Entry 8OYT (electron microscopy, 3.80 A resolution); this record covers chains B and C of the 6 polymer chains in the assembly.

== Chain B (and C) ==
Name: Spike glycoprotein, Fibritin
Organism: Severe acute respiratory syndrome coronavirus 2
Notes: chain C of this document is another copy of the same molecule, construct and numbering; everything in this record applies to it too
UniProt: chimeric construct of P0DTC2, P10104: residues 1-1205 from P0DTC2 (SPIKE_SARS2) positions 1-1210 (offset varies); residues 1208-1234 from P10104 positions 458-484 (UniProt number = residue number - 750)
Amino-acid sequence (1259 residues; each row starts with the number of its first residue; a row labelled like 68A-68B holds insertion residues (68A, then the next letters in order)):
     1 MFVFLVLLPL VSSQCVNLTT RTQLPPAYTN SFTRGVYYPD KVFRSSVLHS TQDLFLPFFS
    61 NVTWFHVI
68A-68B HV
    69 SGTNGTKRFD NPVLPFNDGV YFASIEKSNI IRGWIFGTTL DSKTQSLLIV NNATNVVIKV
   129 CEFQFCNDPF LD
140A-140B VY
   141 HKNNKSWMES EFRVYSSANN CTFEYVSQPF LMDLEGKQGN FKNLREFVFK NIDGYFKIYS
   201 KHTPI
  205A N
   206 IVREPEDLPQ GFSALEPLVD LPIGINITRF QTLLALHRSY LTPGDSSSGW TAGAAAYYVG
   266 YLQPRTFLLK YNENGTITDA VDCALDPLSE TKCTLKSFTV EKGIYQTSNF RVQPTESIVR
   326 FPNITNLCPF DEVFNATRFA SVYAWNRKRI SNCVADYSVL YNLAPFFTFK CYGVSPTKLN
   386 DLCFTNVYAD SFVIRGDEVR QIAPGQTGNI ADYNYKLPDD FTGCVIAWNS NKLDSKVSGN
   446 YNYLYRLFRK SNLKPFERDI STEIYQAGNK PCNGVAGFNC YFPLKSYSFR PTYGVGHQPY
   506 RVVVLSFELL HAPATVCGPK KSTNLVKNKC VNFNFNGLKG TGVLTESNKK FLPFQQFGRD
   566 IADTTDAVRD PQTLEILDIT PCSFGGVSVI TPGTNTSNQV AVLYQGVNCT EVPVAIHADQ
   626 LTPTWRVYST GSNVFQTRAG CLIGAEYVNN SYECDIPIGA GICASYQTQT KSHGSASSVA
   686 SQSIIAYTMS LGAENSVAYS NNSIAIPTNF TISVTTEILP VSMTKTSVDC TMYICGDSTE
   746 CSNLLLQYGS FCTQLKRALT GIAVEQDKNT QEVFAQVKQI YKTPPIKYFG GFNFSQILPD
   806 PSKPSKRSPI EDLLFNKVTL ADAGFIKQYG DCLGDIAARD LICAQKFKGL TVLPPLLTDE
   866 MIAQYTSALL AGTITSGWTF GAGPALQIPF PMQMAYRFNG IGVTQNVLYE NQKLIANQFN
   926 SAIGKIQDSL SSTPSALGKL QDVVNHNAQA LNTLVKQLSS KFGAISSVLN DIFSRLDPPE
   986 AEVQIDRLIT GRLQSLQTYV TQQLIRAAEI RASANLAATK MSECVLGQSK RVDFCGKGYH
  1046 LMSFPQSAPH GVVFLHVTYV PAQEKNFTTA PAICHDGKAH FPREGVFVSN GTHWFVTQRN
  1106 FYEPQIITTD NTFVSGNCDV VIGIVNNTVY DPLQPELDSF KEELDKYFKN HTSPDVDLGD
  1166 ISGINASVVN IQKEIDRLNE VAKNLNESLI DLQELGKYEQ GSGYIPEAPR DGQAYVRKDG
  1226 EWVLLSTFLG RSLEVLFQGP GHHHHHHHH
Disordered / not traced: 1-18, 68A-68B, 140A-140B, 205A, 246-252, 442-443, 674-685, 839-844, 1145-1254
Differences from the reference sequence: variant Val67 (Ala in P0DTC2), Ile93 (Thr95 in P0DTC2), Asp140 (Gly142 in P0DTC2), Ile206 (Leu212 in P0DTC2), Asp336 (Gly339 in P0DTC2), Leu368 (Ser371 in P0DTC2), Pro370 (Ser373 in P0DTC2), Phe372 (Ser375 in P0DTC2), Asn414 (Lys417 in P0DTC2), Lys437 (Asn440 in P0DTC2), Ser443 (Gly446 in P0DTC2), Asn474 (Ser477 in P0DTC2), Lys475 (Thr478 in P0DTC2), Ala481 (Glu484 in P0DTC2), Ser493 (Gly496 in P0DTC2), Arg495 (Gln498 in P0DTC2), Tyr498 (Asn501 in P0DTC2), His502 (Tyr505 in P0DTC2), Lys544 (Thr547 in P0DTC2), Gly611 (Asp614 in P0DTC2), Tyr652 (His655 in P0DTC2), Lys676 (Asn679 in P0DTC2), His678 (Pro681 in P0DTC2), Lys761 (Asn764 in P0DTC2), Tyr793 (Asp796 in P0DTC2), Lys853 (Asn856 in P0DTC2), Lys966 (Asn969 in P0DTC2), Phe978 (Leu981 in P0DTC2); insertion (209-211); conflict Lys490 (Gln493 in P0DTC2), Pro814 (Phe817 in P0DTC2); engineered mutation Gly679 (Arg682 in P0DTC2), Ser680 (Arg683 in P0DTC2), Ser682 (Arg685 in P0DTC2), Pro889 (Ala892 in P0DTC2), Pro896 (Ala899 in P0DTC2), Pro939 (Ala942 in P0DTC2), His951 (Gln954 in P0DTC2), Pro983 (Lys986 in P0DTC2), Pro984 (Val987 in P0DTC2), Leu1229 (Phe479 in P10104); linker (1206-1207); expression tag (1235-1254)
Cystine bridges: Cys129-Cys161, Cys288-Cys298, Cys333-Cys358, Cys376-Cys429, Cys388-Cys522, Cys477-Cys485, Cys535-Cys587, Cys614-Cys646, Cys659-Cys668, Cys735-Cys757, Cys740-Cys746, Cys837-Cys848, Cys1029-Cys1040, Cys1079-Cys1123
Covalently attached groups: N-acetylglucosamine (NAG) linked to Asn279, Asn706, Asn714, Asn798, Asn1071, Asn1095, Asn1131
Swiss-Prot annotation at these positions:
  - glycosylation: Asn17 (N-linked (GlcNAc...) (complex) asparagine), Asn61 (N-linked (GlcNAc...) (hybrid) asparagine), Asn72 (N-linked (GlcNAc...) (complex) asparagine), Asn120 (N-linked (GlcNAc...) (hybrid) asparagine), Asn277 (N-linked (GlcNAc...) (complex) asparagine), Thr673 (O-linked (GlcNAc...) threonine), Asn1189 (N-linked (GlcNAc...) (complex) asparagine)

== Chain B / chain C interface ==
Contacting residue pairs (114; chain B residue first):
  Asn314(B) - Asp734(C)  hydrogen bond
  Asn314(B) - Lys761(C)
  Arg316(B) - Met737(C)
  Arg316(B) - Asp742(C)  salt bridge
  Arg354(B) - Thr162(C)
  Tyr393(B) - Thr162(C)
  Pro518(B) - Tyr195(C)  hydrophobic
  Pro518(B) - Pro227(C)  hydrophobic
  Lys544(B) - Asn975(C)
  Thr546(B) - Asp742(C)
  Lys555(B) - Glu278(C)  salt bridge
  Lys555(B) - Asn279(C)
  Phe556(B) - Phe43(C)  hydrophobic
  Leu557(B) - Tyr38(C)
  Leu557(B) - Thr281(C)
  Phe559(B) - Tyr38(C)  hydrophobic
  Phe559(B) - Lys41(C)
  Phe559(B) - Glu221(C)
  Gln560(B) - Lys41(C)
  Gln560(B) - Phe43(C)
  Gln560(B) - Gly280(C)
  Gln561(B) - Lys41(C)
  Phe562(B) - Val42(C)
  Phe562(B) - Phe43(C)  hydrogen bond (backbone-backbone)
  Gly563(B) - Phe43(C)
  Arg564(B) - Val42(C)
  Arg564(B) - Phe43(C)  hydrogen bond (backbone-backbone)
  Asp565(B) - Ala849(C)
  Ile566(B) - Val47(C)
  Asp568(B) - Ser964(C)  hydrogen bond
  Thr569(B) - Lys853(C)
  Thr585(B) - Leu838(C)
  Pro586(B) - Tyr834(C)  hydrogen bond (backbone-side chain)
  Pro586(B) - Phe852(C)
  Cys587(B) - Tyr834(C)
  Ser588(B) - Tyr834(C)
  Phe589(B) - Lys851(C)
  Gln610(B) - Leu858(C)
  Gly611(B) - Lys832(C)
  Gly611(B) - Tyr834(C)
  Gly611(B) - Lys851(C)  hydrogen bond (backbone-side chain)
  Val612(B) - Gln833(C)
  Asn613(B) - Gln833(C)  hydrogen bond (backbone-backbone)
  Gln641(B) - Gln833(C)
  Thr642(B) - Gln833(C)
  Arg643(B) - Phe830(C)  hydrogen bond (side chain-backbone)
  Arg643(B) - Lys832(C)
  Arg643(B) - Gln833(C)
  Ala644(B) - Pro859(C)  hydrophobic
  Pro662(B) - Leu861(C)  hydrophobic
  Gly664(B) - Leu861(C)
  Ala665(B) - Pro860(C)  hydrogen bond (backbone-backbone)
  Ala665(B) - Leu861(C)  hydrogen bond (backbone-backbone)
  Ala665(B) - Thr863(C)
  Gly666(B) - Leu861(C)  hydrogen bond (backbone-backbone)
  Gly666(B) - Met866(C)
  Leu696(B) - Ile785(C)  hydrophobic
  Leu696(B) - Gln869(C)
  Leu696(B) - Tyr870(C)
  Gly697(B) - Ile785(C)
  Ala698(B) - Lys783(C)
  Ala698(B) - Gln784(C)
  Ala698(B) - Ile785(C)  hydrogen bond (backbone-backbone)
  Glu699(B) - Gln784(C)
  Glu699(B) - Ile785(C)
  Glu699(B) - Lys787(C)  salt bridge
  Asn700(B) - Gln784(C)
  Asn700(B) - Ile785(C)  hydrogen bond (backbone-backbone)
  Asn700(B) - Tyr786(C)
  Asn700(B) - Lys787(C)  hydrogen bond (backbone-backbone)
  Val702(B) - Tyr786(C)  hydrophobic
  Val702(B) - Thr880(C)
  Val702(B) - Gln892(C)
  Ala703(B) - Gln892(C)
  Tyr704(B) - Pro789(C)  hydrophobic
  Tyr704(B) - Tyr793(C)
  Tyr704(B) - Phe794(C)
  Ser705(B) - Pro894(C)
  Asn706(B) - Pro894(C)
  Ser708(B) - Gln892(C)  hydrogen bond
  Ile709(B) - Gln892(C)
  Ile709(B) - Pro894(C)
  Ala710(B) - Leu891(C)
  Ala710(B) - Gln892(C)
  Gln954(B) - Arg762(C)  hydrogen bond
  Thr958(B) - Arg762(C)
  Lys961(B) - Ser755(C)  hydrogen bond
  Ser965(B) - Tyr753(C)
  Lys966(B) - Gln752(C)
  Phe967(B) - Tyr753(C)  hydrophobic
  Gly968(B) - Gln752(C)
  Gly968(B) - Asp991(C)
  Ile1010(B) - Leu1009(C)  hydrophobic
  Glu1014(B) - Arg1016(C)  salt bridge
  Arg1036(B) - Glu1028(C)  salt bridge
  Arg1036(B) - Arg1036(C)
  Val1037(B) - Ser1027(C)
  Val1037(B) - Glu1028(C)
  Asp1038(B) - Gln781(C)
  Asp1038(B) - Ser1027(C)
  Lys1042(B) - Gly886(C)  hydrogen bond (side chain-backbone)
  Tyr1044(B) - Thr884(C)
  Tyr1044(B) - Ala887(C)
  Pro1066(B) - Pro889(C)
  Glu1069(B) - Leu891(C)
  Asn1071(B) - Gln892(C)  hydrogen bond
  Ala1075(B) - Met897(C)
  Pro1076(B) - Met897(C)  hydrophobic
  Pro1076(B) - Gln910(C)  hydrogen bond (backbone-side chain)
  Pro1076(B) - Tyr914(C)
  Phe1086(B) - Gln910(C)
  Arg1104(B) - Tyr901(C)  hydrogen bond
  Val1125(B) - Tyr914(C)
  Ile1127(B) - Gln917(C)
Other interface residues (no listed pair), chain B (87 interface residues in all): Gln311, Thr312, Thr520, Lys554, Pro712, Gln962, Arg992, Thr1003, Gly1043, Val1065, Thr1074, Pro1087, Val1126, Asp1143
Other interface residues (no listed pair), chain C (86 interface residues in all): Arg44, Gly194, Ser732, Thr736, Ile831, Leu846, Gly854, Ser881, Trp883, Gly888, Ile893, Phe895, Asn904, Glu915, Val988, Gln1002, Thr1024, Ser1144

== In short ==
The interface between chain B and chain C involves 87 residues on one side and 86 on the other, with 21
hydrogen bonds and 5 salt bridges. Polar contacts include Arg316(B)-Asp742(C), Lys555(B)-Glu278(C) and
Glu699(B)-Lys787(C).
Both chains are Spike glycoprotein, Fibritin (Severe acute respiratory syndrome coronavirus 2). Entry 8OYT
(Stabilised BA.1 SARS-CoV-2 spike with H6 nanobodies in '3 up' RBD conformation) was determined by electron
microscopy (same publication as 8OYU, 8OWT, 8OWV and 8OWW).
